PDB entry 3F0T | X-ray diffraction, 2.00 A resolution | chains A and B

Chain A (and B):
Molecule: Thymidine kinase
Source organism: Herpes simplex virus (type 1 / strain 17)
Notes: EC 2.7.1.21; chain B of this document is another copy of the same molecule, construct and numbering; everything in this record applies to it too
UniProtKB: P03176 (KITH_HHV11); residue numbers follow UniProt; this construct covers 45-376
Sequence (332 residues; each row starts with the number of its first residue):
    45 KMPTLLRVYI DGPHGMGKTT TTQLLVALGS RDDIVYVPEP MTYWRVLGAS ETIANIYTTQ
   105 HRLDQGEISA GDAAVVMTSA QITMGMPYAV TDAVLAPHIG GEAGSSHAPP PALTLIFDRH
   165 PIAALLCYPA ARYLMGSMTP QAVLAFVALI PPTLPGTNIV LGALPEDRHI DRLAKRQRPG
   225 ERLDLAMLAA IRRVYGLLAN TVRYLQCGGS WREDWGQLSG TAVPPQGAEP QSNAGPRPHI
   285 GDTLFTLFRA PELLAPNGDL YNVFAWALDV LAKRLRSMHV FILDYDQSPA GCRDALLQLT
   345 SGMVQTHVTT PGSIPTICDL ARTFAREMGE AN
Disordered / not traced: 148-152, 265-279, 374-376 (chain B: 45, 148-152, 221-222, 265-273, 375-376)
Ligand contacts: N-Methyl-6-(1,3-dihydroxy-isobutyl)thymine (NCV): H58, E83, W88, I97, I100, Y101, Q125, M128, Y132, R163, A167, A168, Y172, R222

Chain A / chain B interface:
Contacting residue pairs (69; chain A residue first):
  Y87(A) - Q185(B)
  Y87(A) - V307(B)  hydrophobic
  Y87(A) - F308(B)
  L91(A) - Q185(B)  hydrogen bond (backbone-side chain)
  L91(A) - Y305(B)
  L91(A) - F308(B)
  G92(A) - Q185(B)  hydrogen bond (backbone-side chain)
  V119(A) - V119(B)
  V119(A) - V120(B)  hydrophobic
  V119(A) - S123(B)  hydrogen bond (backbone-side chain)
  T122(A) - S123(B)
  S123(A) - V119(B)  hydrogen bond (side chain-backbone)
  S123(A) - T122(B)
  S123(A) - S123(B)  hydrogen bond
  I126(A) - T122(B)
  I126(A) - I126(B)  hydrophobic
  I126(A) - A189(B)  hydrophobic
  I126(A) - F190(B)  hydrophobic
  M130(A) - L188(B)
  M130(A) - A189(B)  hydrophobic
  M130(A) - A192(B)  hydrophobic
  M130(A) - V307(B)  hydrophobic
  M130(A) - A311(B)  hydrophobic
  A133(A) - L193(B)  hydrophobic
  V134(A) - A192(B)  hydrophobic
  V134(A) - V307(B)
  V134(A) - W310(B)  hydrophobic
  V134(A) - A311(B)
  A137(A) - V314(B)  hydrophobic
  V138(A) - W310(B)
  V138(A) - V314(B)  hydrophobic
  P141(A) - K317(B)
  Q185(A) - Y87(B)
  Q185(A) - L91(B)  hydrogen bond (side chain-backbone)
  Q185(A) - G92(B)  hydrogen bond (side chain-backbone)
  L188(A) - M130(B)
  A189(A) - I126(B)  hydrophobic
  A189(A) - M130(B)  hydrophobic
  F190(A) - I126(B)  hydrophobic
  A192(A) - M130(B)  hydrophobic
  A192(A) - V134(B)  hydrophobic
  L193(A) - A133(B)  hydrophobic
  L193(A) - L193(B)
  Y305(A) - L91(B)
  Y305(A) - E371(B)
  N306(A) - T367(B)
  N306(A) - E371(B)  hydrogen bond (backbone-side chain)
  V307(A) - Y87(B)  hydrophobic
  V307(A) - M130(B)  hydrophobic
  V307(A) - V134(B)  hydrophobic
  V307(A) - E371(B)  hydrogen bond (backbone-side chain)
  V307(A) - M372(B)  hydrophobic
  F308(A) - Y87(B)
  F308(A) - L91(B)
  F308(A) - M130(B)  hydrophobic
  W310(A) - V138(B)  hydrophobic
  W310(A) - L364(B)  hydrophobic
  W310(A) - T367(B)
  W310(A) - F368(B)
  A311(A) - M130(B)  hydrophobic
  V314(A) - A137(B)  hydrophobic
  L364(A) - W310(B)
  T367(A) - N306(B)
  T367(A) - W310(B)
  F368(A) - W310(B)
  E371(A) - Y305(B)
  E371(A) - N306(B)  hydrogen bond (side chain-backbone)
  E371(A) - V307(B)  hydrogen bond (side chain-backbone)
  M372(A) - V307(B)  hydrophobic
Also at the interface, not in a pair above, chain A (37 interface residues in all): A118, L169, P196, E296, K317, R318
Also at the interface, not in a pair above, chain B (37 interface residues in all): A118, P141, L169, P196, R318

In short:
The chain A/chain B interface involves 37 residues from each chain; the contacts include 11 hydrogen bonds.
Among the polar pairs are L91(A)-Q185(B), G92(A)-Q185(B) and V119(A)-S123(B). Chain A binds
N-Methyl-6-(1,3-dihydroxy-isobutyl)thymine.
Chain A and chain B are both Thymidine kinase (Herpes simplex virus (type 1 / strain 17)); the structure,
Crystal structure of thymidine kinase from Herpes simplex virus type 1 in complex with N-methyl-DHBT, was
determined by X-ray diffraction.
